2VAE - chains C and D of the 4 polymer chains in the assembly; structure by X-ray diffraction, 1.64 A resolution.

# Chain C (and D)
Molecule: Red fluorescent protein
Source organism: Discosoma sp
Notes: chain D of this document is another copy of the same molecule, construct and numbering; everything in this record applies to it too
Amino-acid sequence (223 residues; numbered 1 to 225; 2 numbers in that range are skipped by the numbering (no residue carries them; nothing is unmodelled there); the number before each row is that of its first residue):
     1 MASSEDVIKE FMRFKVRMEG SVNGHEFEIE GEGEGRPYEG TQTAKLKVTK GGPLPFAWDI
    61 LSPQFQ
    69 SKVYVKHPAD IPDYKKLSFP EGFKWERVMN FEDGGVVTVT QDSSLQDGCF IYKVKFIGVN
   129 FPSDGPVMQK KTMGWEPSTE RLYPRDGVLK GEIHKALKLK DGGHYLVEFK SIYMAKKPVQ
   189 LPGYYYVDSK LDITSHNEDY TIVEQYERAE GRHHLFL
Unresolved in the structure: 1-6
Modified / non-standard residues: Gln66 ([2-(3-carbamoyl-1-imino-propyl)-4-(4-hydroxy-benzylidene)-5-oxo-4,5-dihydro-imidazol-1-yl]-acetic acid; CRQ)
Covalently attached groups: covalent link Gln66-Ser69

# How chain C and chain D interact
Contacting residue pairs (66):
  Glu100(C) with Arg153(D), salt bridge
  Glu144(C) with Tyr192(D)
  Pro145(C) with Tyr192(D); Tyr194(D), hydrogen bond (backbone-side chain); His222(D); Leu225(D), hydrophobic
  Ser146(C) with Tyr194(D); His222(D), hydrogen bond (backbone-side chain)
  Thr147(C) with Tyr194(D); His222(D)
  Arg149(C) with His162(D), hydrogen bond (side chain-backbone); Lys163(D), hydrogen bond (side chain-backbone); Ala164(D); Leu174(D)
  Tyr151(C) with Leu174(D)
  Arg153(C) with Glu100(D), salt bridge; His172(D), hydrogen bond (side chain-backbone); Leu174(D)
  Glu160(C) with His162(D)
  Ile161(C) with His162(D)
  His162(C) with Arg149(D), hydrogen bond (backbone-side chain); Glu160(D); Ile161(D); His162(D), hydrogen bond; Glu176(D), salt bridge; Tyr192(D)
  Lys163(C) with Arg149(D), hydrogen bond (backbone-side chain); Tyr192(D)
  Ala164(C) with Arg149(D); Tyr192(D)
  His172(C) with Arg153(D), hydrogen bond (backbone-side chain); Tyr192(D)
  Leu174(C) with Arg149(D); Tyr151(D); Arg153(D)
  Glu176(C) with His162(D), salt bridge; Glu176(D)
  Tyr192(C) with Glu144(D); His162(D); Ala164(D); His172(D)
  Tyr194(C) with Pro145(D), hydrogen bond (side chain-backbone); Ser146(D); Thr147(D)
  Asp196(C) with His222(D), salt bridge; Leu223(D); Phe224(D)
  Ser197(C) with His222(D); Phe224(D)
  Lys198(C) with Phe224(D)
  Arg216(C) with Phe224(D)
  Glu218(C) with Phe224(D)
  Arg220(C) with Arg220(D); Leu223(D)
  His222(C) with Pro145(D); Ser146(D), hydrogen bond (side chain-backbone); Thr147(D); Asp196(D); Ser197(D)
  Leu223(C) with Asp196(D); Arg220(D)
  Phe224(C) with Asp196(D); Ser197(D); Lys198(D); Arg216(D); Glu218(D)
Other interface residues (no listed pair), chain C (29 interface residues in all): Ala217, Leu225
Other interface residues (no listed pair), chain D (29 interface residues in all): Ala217

# Summary
Chain C and chain D each contribute 29 residues to their interface; the contacts include 11 hydrogen bonds and
5 salt bridges. Among the polar pairs are Glu100(C)-Arg153(D), His162(C)-Glu176(D) and Asp196(C)-His222(D).
Chain C and chain D are both Red fluorescent protein (Discosoma sp); the structure, Fast maturing red
fluorescent protein, DsRed.T4, was determined by X-ray diffraction together with 2VAD from the same study.
